Entry 2WYM (X-ray diffraction, 2.60 A resolution); this record covers chains D and F of the 6 polymer chains in the assembly.

== Chain D ==
Protein: L-ascorbate-6-phosphate lactonase ulag
Source organism: Escherichia coli
Notes: EC 3.1.1.-
UniProt: P39300 (ULAG_ECOLI); numbering as in UniProt (aligned over 1-354)
Sequence (360 residues; each row starts with the number of its first residue):
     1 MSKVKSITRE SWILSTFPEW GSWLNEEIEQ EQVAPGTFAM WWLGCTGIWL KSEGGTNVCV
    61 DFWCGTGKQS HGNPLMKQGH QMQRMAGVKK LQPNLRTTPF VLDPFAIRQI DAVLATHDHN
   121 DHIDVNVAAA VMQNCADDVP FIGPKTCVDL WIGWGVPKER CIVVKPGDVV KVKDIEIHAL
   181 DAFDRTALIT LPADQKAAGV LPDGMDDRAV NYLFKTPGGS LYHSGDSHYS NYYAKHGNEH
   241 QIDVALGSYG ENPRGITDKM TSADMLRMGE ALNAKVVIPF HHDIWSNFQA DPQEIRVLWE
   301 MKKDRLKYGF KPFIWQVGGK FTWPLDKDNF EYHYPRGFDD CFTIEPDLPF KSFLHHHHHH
Unresolved in the structure: 73-91, 184-203, 340-360
Ion coordination: Mn2+: D121, H122, D226, H281
Residues lining bound ligands: citrate anion (FLC): V169, V170, K171

== Chain F ==
Protein: L-ascorbate-6-phosphate lactonase ulag
Source organism: Escherichia coli
Notes: EC 3.1.1.-
UniProt: P39300 (ULAG_ECOLI); residues 1-354 here = UniProt positions 1-354
Sequence (360 residues; each row starts with the number of its first residue):
     1 MSKVKSITRE SWILSTFPEW GSWLNEEIEQ EQVAPGTFAM WWLGCTGIWL KSEGGTNVCV
    61 DFWCGTGKQS HGNPLMKQGH QMQRMAGVKK LQPNLRTTPF VLDPFAIRQI DAVLATHDHN
   121 DHIDVNVAAA VMQNCADDVP FIGPKTCVDL WIGWGVPKER CIVVKPGDVV KVKDIEIHAL
   181 DAFDRTALIT LPADQKAAGV LPDGMDDRAV NYLFKTPGGS LYHSGDSHYS NYYAKHGNEH
   241 QIDVALGSYG ENPRGITDKM TSADMLRMGE ALNAKVVIPF HHDIWSNFQA DPQEIRVLWE
   301 MKKDRLKYGF KPFIWQVGGK FTWPLDKDNF EYHYPRGFDD CFTIEPDLPF KSFLHHHHHH
Unresolved in the structure: 73-89, 186-205, 339-360
Modified positions: M1 (n-formylmethionine; FME)
Ion coordination: Mn2+: H122, H281

== Interface between chain D and chain F ==
Pairs across the interface - 57 pairs, chain D then chain F:
  Y229(D) - T257(F)
  N231(D) - G255(F)
  N231(D) - I256(F)  hydrogen bond (side chain-backbone)
  N231(D) - T257(F)  hydrogen bond
  A234(D) - R254(F)  hydrogen bond (backbone-side chain)
  A234(D) - G255(F)
  N238(D) - R254(F)  hydrogen bond
  E251(D) - K302(F)  salt bridge
  E251(D) - R305(F)  salt bridge
  E251(D) - L306(F)
  N252(D) - R267(F)
  R254(D) - A234(F)  hydrogen bond (side chain-backbone)
  R254(D) - G237(F)
  R254(D) - N238(F)  hydrogen bond
  R254(D) - E270(F)  hydrogen bond (side chain-backbone)
  R254(D) - A271(F)  hydrogen bond (side chain-backbone)
  R254(D) - N273(F)  hydrogen bond
  G255(D) - N231(F)
  G255(D) - A234(F)
  I256(D) - N231(F)  hydrogen bond (backbone-side chain)
  I256(D) - R267(F)  hydrogen bond (backbone-side chain)
  T257(D) - Y229(F)
  T257(D) - N231(F)  hydrogen bond
  T257(D) - R267(F)  hydrogen bond
  T261(D) - A263(F)
  T261(D) - R267(F)
  S262(D) - L298(F)
  A263(D) - T261(F)
  D264(D) - T261(F)
  R267(D) - N252(F)
  R267(D) - I256(F)  hydrogen bond (side chain-backbone)
  R267(D) - T257(F)  hydrogen bond
  R267(D) - T261(F)
  E270(D) - R254(F)  hydrogen bond (backbone-side chain)
  A271(D) - R254(F)  hydrogen bond (backbone-side chain)
  N273(D) - R254(F)  hydrogen bond
  Q289(D) - R305(F)
  D291(D) - M301(F)
  D291(D) - R305(F)
  E294(D) - L298(F)
  E294(D) - M301(F)
  E294(D) - K302(F)  salt bridge
  E294(D) - R305(F)  salt bridge
  V297(D) - V297(F)  hydrophobic
  V297(D) - M301(F)  hydrophobic
  L298(D) - E294(F)
  L298(D) - L298(F)  hydrophobic
  M301(D) - D291(F)
  M301(D) - Q293(F)
  M301(D) - E294(F)
  M301(D) - V297(F)  hydrophobic
  K302(D) - E251(F)  salt bridge
  K302(D) - E294(F)  salt bridge
  R305(D) - E251(F)  salt bridge
  R305(D) - D291(F)
  R305(D) - E294(F)  salt bridge
  L306(D) - E251(F)
Also at the interface, not in a pair above, chain D (29 interface residues in all): G237, Q293
Also at the interface, not in a pair above, chain F (29 interface residues in all): S262, D264, Q289

== Overview ==
Chain D and chain F each contribute 29 residues to their interface, with 18 hydrogen bonds and 8 salt bridges.
Polar contacts include E251(D)-K302(F), E251(D)-R305(F) and E294(D)-K302(F). Ligands of chain D: citrate
anion. D121(D), H122(D), D226(D) and H281(D) form the Mn2+ site.
Chain D is L-ascorbate-6-phosphate lactonase ulag and chain F is L-ascorbate-6-phosphate lactonase ulag, both
from Escherichia coli; the structure, Structure of a metallo-b-lactamase, was determined by X-ray diffraction,
deposited together with 2WYL.
